6KE9 - chains D and J of the 10 polymer chains in the assembly; structure by X-ray diffraction, 2.22 A resolution.

Chain D:
Name: Histone H2B type 1-K
Organism: Homo sapiens
UniProtKB: O60814 (H2B1K_HUMAN); residues 28-122 here correspond to UniProt positions 32-126 (UniProt number = residue number + 4)
Sequence (95 residues; each row starts with the number of its first residue):
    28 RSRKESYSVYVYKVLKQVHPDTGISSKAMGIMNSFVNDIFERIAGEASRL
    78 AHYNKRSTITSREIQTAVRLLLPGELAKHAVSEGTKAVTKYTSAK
Swiss-Prot annotation at these positions:
  - modified residue: Lys31 (N6-(2-hydroxyisobutyryl)lysine), Glu32 (PolyADP-ribosyl glutamic acid), Ser33 (Phosphoserine), Lys40 (N6-(2-hydroxyisobutyryl)lysine), Lys43 (N6-(2-hydroxyisobutyryl)lysine), Lys54 (N6,N6-dimethyllysine), Arg76 (Dimethylated arginine), Lys82 (N6,N6,N6-trimethyllysine), Arg83 (Omega-N-methylarginine), Arg89 (Omega-N-methylarginine), Lys105 (N6-(2-hydroxyisobutyryl)lysine), Thr112 (Phosphothreonine), Lys113 (N6-(2-hydroxyisobutyryl)lysine), Lys117 (N6-(2-hydroxyisobutyryl)lysine)
  - glycosylation: Ser109 (O-linked (GlcNAc) serine)
  - cross-link (Glycyl lysine isopeptide (Lys-Gly)): Lys31 (interchain with G-Cter in ubiquitin), Lys117 (interchain with G-Cter in ubiquitin)

Chain J:
Molecule: Human Telomeric DNA
Organism: Homo sapiens
Sequence (145 nucleotides; numbered -72 to 72; the number before each row is that of its first residue; numbers below 1 keep their minus sign (DA-72 is residue -72)):
   -72 ATCACCCTAACCCTAACCCTAACCCTAACCCTAACCCTAACCCTAACCCT
   -22 AACCCTAACCCTAACCCTAACCCTAACCCTAACCCTAACCCTAACCCTAA
    28 CCCTAACCCTAACCCTAACCCTAACCCTAACCCTAACCCTAAGAT

Interface between chain D and chain J:
Contacting residue pairs - 12 pairs, chain D then chain J:
  Arg28(D) - DA51(J)  salt bridge to the phosphate
  Ser29(D) - DA50(J)  phosphate contact
  Arg30(D) - DT49(J)  sugar contact
  Arg30(D) - DA50(J)  phosphate contact
  Lys31(D) - DT49(J)  sugar contact
  Lys31(D) - DA50(J)  salt bridge to the phosphate
  Glu32(D) - DT49(J)  phosphate contact
  Ser33(D) - DT49(J)  hydrogen bond to the phosphate
  Val36(D) - DC48(J)  phosphate contact
  Val36(D) - DT49(J)  phosphate contact
  Tyr37(D) - DC48(J)  hydrogen bond to the phosphate
  Thr85(D) - DA38(J)  sugar contact
Other interface residues (no listed pair), chain D (11 interface residues in all): Lys40, Thr87
Other interface residues (no listed pair), chain J (6 interface residues in all): DC-26

Summary:
11 residues of chain D and 6 residues of chain J are in contact, with 2 hydrogen bonds and 2 salt bridges.
Polar pairs include Ser33(D)-DT49(J), Tyr37(D)-DC48(J) and Arg28(D)-DA51(J).
Here chain D is Histone H2B type 1-K and chain J is Human Telomeric DNA, both from Homo sapiens. Entry 6KE9
(The Human Telomeric Nucleosome Displays Distinct Structural and Dynamic Properties) was determined by X-ray
diffraction (same publication as 6L9H and 6LE9).
